1S1X - chains A and B; structure by X-ray diffraction, 2.80 A resolution.

# Chain A
Name: Reverse transcriptase
Source organism: Human immunodeficiency virus 1
Notes: EC 2.7.7.49; fragment: p66
UniProt: P04585 (POL_HV1H2); residues 1-560 here correspond to UniProt positions 156-715 (UniProt number = residue number + 155)
Amino-acid sequence (560 residues; row label = number of the first residue in the row):
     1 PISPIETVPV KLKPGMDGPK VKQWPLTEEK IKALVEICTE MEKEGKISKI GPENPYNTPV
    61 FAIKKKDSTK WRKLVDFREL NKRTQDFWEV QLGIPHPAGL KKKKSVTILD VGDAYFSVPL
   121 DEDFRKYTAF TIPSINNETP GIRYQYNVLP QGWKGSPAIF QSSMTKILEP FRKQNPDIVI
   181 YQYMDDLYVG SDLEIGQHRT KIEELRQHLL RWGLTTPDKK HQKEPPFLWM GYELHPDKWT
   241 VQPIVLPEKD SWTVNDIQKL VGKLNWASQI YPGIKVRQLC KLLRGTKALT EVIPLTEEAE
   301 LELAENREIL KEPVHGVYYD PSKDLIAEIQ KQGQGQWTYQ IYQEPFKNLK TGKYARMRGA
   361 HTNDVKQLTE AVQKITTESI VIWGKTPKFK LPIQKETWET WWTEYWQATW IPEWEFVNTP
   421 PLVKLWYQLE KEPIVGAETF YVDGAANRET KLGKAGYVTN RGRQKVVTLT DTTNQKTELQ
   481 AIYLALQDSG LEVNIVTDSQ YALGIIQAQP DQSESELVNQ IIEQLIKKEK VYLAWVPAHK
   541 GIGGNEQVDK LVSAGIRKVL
Not modelled in the structure: 1, 66-70, 140-141, 555-560
Modified / non-standard residues: C280 (3-sulfinoalanine; CSD)
Differences from the reference sequence: engineered mutation I108 (Val263 in P04585); modified residue (280)
Small-molecule neighbours: non-nucleoside rt inhibitor nevirapine (NVP; 11-cyclopropyl-5,11-dihydro-4-methyl-6H-dipyrido[3,2-b:2',3'-e][1,4]diazepin-6-one): P95, L100, K101, K103, V106, V179, Y181, Y188, V189, G190, F227, W229, L234, H235, P236, Y318

# Chain B
Name: Reverse transcriptase
Source organism: Human immunodeficiency virus 1
Notes: EC 2.7.7.49; fragment: p51
UniProt: P04585 (POL_HV1H2); residues 1-440 here correspond to UniProt positions 156-595 (UniProt number = residue number + 155)
Amino-acid sequence (440 residues; numbered 1 to 440; the number before each row is that of its first residue):
     1 PISPIETVPV KLKPGMDGPK VKQWPLTEEK IKALVEICTE MEKEGKISKI GPENPYNTPV
    61 FAIKKKDSTK WRKLVDFREL NKRTQDFWEV QLGIPHPAGL KKKKSVTILD VGDAYFSVPL
   121 DEDFRKYTAF TIPSINNETP GIRYQYNVLP QGWKGSPAIF QSSMTKILEP FRKQNPDIVI
   181 YQYMDDLYVG SDLEIGQHRT KIEELRQHLL RWGLTTPDKK HQKEPPFLWM GYELHPDKWT
   241 VQPIVLPEKD SWTVNDIQKL VGKLNWASQI YPGIKVRQLC KLLRGTKALT EVIPLTEEAE
   301 LELAENREIL KEPVHGVYYD PSKDLIAEIQ KQGQGQWTYQ IYQEPFKNLK TGKYARMRGA
   361 HTNDVKQLTE AVQKITTESI VIWGKTPKFK LPIQKETWET WWTEYWQATW IPEWEFVNTP
   421 PLVKLWYQLE KEPIVGAETF
Not modelled in the structure: 1-5, 89-95, 216-232, 360-361, 429-440
Differences from the reference sequence: engineered mutation I108 (Val263 in P04585)

# Interface between chain A and chain B
Residue-residue contacts - 99 pairs, chain A then chain B:
  V8(A) - P52(B)  hydrophobic
  V8(A) - E53(B)
  P9(A) - E53(B)
  Q85(A) - E53(B)  hydrogen bond (side chain-backbone)
  D86(A) - K20(B)
  D86(A) - P55(B)
  F87(A) - P52(B)
  F87(A) - P55(B)
  W88(A) - P52(B)  hydrogen bond (backbone-backbone)
  W88(A) - N54(B)
  W88(A) - P55(B)
  W88(A) - N57(B)
  W88(A) - R143(B)
  Q91(A) - N137(B)  hydrogen bond
  G93(A) - N137(B)
  I94(A) - N136(B)
  I94(A) - N137(B)  hydrogen bond (backbone-side chain)
  P95(A) - N136(B)
  P95(A) - N137(B)
  P95(A) - E138(B)
  H96(A) - N136(B)  hydrogen bond (backbone-side chain)
  G99(A) - N136(B)
  G99(A) - E138(B)
  L100(A) - N136(B)
  L100(A) - E138(B)
  K101(A) - E138(B)  salt bridge
  A158(A) - P52(B)
  S162(A) - P52(B)
  Y181(A) - E138(B)
  K366(A) - Q394(B)
  E370(A) - Q394(B)  hydrogen bond
  Q373(A) - E396(B)
  Q373(A) - T400(B)  hydrogen bond
  T376(A) - T400(B)
  T376(A) - W401(B)
  T377(A) - T400(B)
  I380(A) - L26(B)
  V381(A) - P25(B)  hydrophobic
  V381(A) - I135(B)
  V381(A) - N136(B)  hydrogen bond (backbone-backbone)
  I382(A) - I135(B)
  I382(A) - N136(B)
  W383(A) - I135(B)
  G384(A) - T27(B)
  G384(A) - E28(B)  hydrogen bond (backbone-backbone)
  G384(A) - I135(B)
  W402(A) - K331(B)  hydrogen bond (backbone-side chain)
  W402(A) - T362(B)
  W402(A) - D364(B)  hydrogen bond
  Y405(A) - K331(B)  hydrogen bond (backbone-side chain)
  W406(A) - K331(B)
  W406(A) - V417(B)
  W406(A) - N418(B)
  W406(A) - T419(B)
  Q407(A) - K331(B)  hydrogen bond (backbone-side chain)
  Q407(A) - D364(B)
  Q407(A) - P392(B)
  Q407(A) - I393(B)
  Q407(A) - Q394(B)
  A408(A) - K331(B)
  A408(A) - W337(B)  hydrophobic
  A408(A) - D364(B)
  A408(A) - P392(B)  hydrogen bond (backbone-backbone)
  A408(A) - I393(B)
  T409(A) - D364(B)  hydrogen bond (backbone-side chain)
  W410(A) - T362(B)
  W410(A) - N363(B)
  W410(A) - V365(B)  hydrophobic
  W410(A) - W401(B)
  P412(A) - W401(B)  hydrophobic
  P433(A) - N255(B)
  P433(A) - L289(B)  hydrophobic
  P433(A) - T290(B)
  V435(A) - T290(B)
  T439(A) - A288(B)
  T439(A) - L289(B)
  Y441(A) - K287(B)  hydrogen bond (side chain-backbone)
  T459(A) - T286(B)
  N460(A) - T286(B)
  V496(A) - L289(B)  hydrophobic
  Q500(A) - L422(B)
  L503(A) - P421(B)  hydrophobic
  G504(A) - P421(B)
  Y532(A) - N255(B)  hydrogen bond
  Y532(A) - L289(B)  hydrophobic
  W535(A) - L422(B)  hydrophobic
  V536(A) - Q258(B)
  P537(A) - G262(B)
  P537(A) - N265(B)
  K540(A) - R277(B)
  K540(A) - C280(B)
  G541(A) - C280(B)
  G541(A) - R284(B)
  I542(A) - C280(B)  hydrophobic
  G543(A) - L283(B)
  G543(A) - G285(B)
  G544(A) - G285(B)
  G544(A) - T286(B)
  Q547(A) - T286(B)
Interface residues without a listed pair, chain A (66 interface residues in all): I159, T165, R172, I180, Q182, T403, I434, V458, N494, A534, E546
Interface residues without a listed pair, chain B (60 interface residues in all): G51, Y56, T131, T139, P140, V254, K259, V261, G333, Q334, L368, T397, Y405, W426

# In short
66 residues of chain A face 60 of chain B across their interface; the contacts include 17 hydrogen bonds and 1
salt bridge. Polar pairs include K101(A)-E138(B), Q85(A)-E53(B) and Q91(A)-N137(B). Chain A binds
non-nucleoside rt inhibitor nevirapine.
Here chain A is Reverse transcriptase and chain B is Reverse transcriptase, both from Human immunodeficiency
virus 1. Entry 1S1X (Crystal structure of V108I mutant HIV-1 reverse transcriptase in complex with nevirapine)
was determined by X-ray diffraction together with 1S1T, 1S1U, 1S1V and 1S1W from the same study.
